PDB entry 6T15 | electron microscopy, 3.29 A resolution | chains A and B of the 33 polymer chains in the assembly

[Chain A]
Protein: Cytochrome B-C1 complex subunit 1, mitochondrial; synonym: complex III subunit 1, core protein I, ubiquinol-cytochrome-C reductase complex core protein 1
From: Saccharomyces cerevisiae S288C
Reference sequence: P07256 (QCR1_YEAST); numbering as in UniProt (aligned over 27-457)
Chain sequence (431 residues; numbered 27 to 457; the number before each row is that of its first residue):
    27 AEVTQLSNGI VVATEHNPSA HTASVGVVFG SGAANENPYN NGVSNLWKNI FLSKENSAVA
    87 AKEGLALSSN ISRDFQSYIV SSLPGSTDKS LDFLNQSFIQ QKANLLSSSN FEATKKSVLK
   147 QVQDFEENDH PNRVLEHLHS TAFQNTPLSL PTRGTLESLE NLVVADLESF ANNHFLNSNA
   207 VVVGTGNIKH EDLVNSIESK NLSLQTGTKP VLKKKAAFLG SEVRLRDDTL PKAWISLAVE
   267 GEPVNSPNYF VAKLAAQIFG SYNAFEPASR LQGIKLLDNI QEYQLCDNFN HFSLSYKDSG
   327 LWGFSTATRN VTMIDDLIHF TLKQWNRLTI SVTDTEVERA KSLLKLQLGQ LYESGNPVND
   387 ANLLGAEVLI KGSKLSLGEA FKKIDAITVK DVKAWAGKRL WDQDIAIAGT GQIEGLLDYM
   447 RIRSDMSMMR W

[Chain B]
Protein: Cytochrome B-C1 complex subunit 2, mitochondrial; synonym: complex III subunit 2, core protein II, ubiquinol-cytochrome-C reductase complex core protein 2
From: Saccharomyces cerevisiae S288C
Reference sequence: P07257 (QCR2_YEAST); residue numbers follow UniProt; this construct covers 17-368
Chain sequence (352 residues; numbered 17 to 368; the number before each row is that of its first residue):
    17 LTVSARDAPT KISTLAVKVH GGSRYATKDG VAHLLNRFNF QNTNTRSALK LVRESELLGG
    77 TFKSTLDREY ITLKATFLKD DLPYYVNALA DVLYKTAFKP HELTESVLPA ARYDYAVAEQ
   137 CPVKSAEDQL YAITFRKGLG NPLLYDGVER VSLQDIKDFA DKVYTKENLE VSGENVVEAD
   197 LKRFVDESLL STLPAGKSLV SKSEPKFFLG EENRVRFIGD SVAAIGIPVN KASLAQYEVL
   257 ANYLTSALSE LSGLISSAKL DKFTDGGLFT LFVRDQDSAV VSSNIKKIVA DLKKGKDLSP
   317 AINYTKLKNA VQNESVSSPI ELNFDAVKDF KLGKFNYVAV GDVSNLPYLD EL
Swiss-Prot annotation at these positions:
  - modified residue (Phosphoserine): S141, S168

[How chain A and chain B interact]
Pairs across the interface - 49 pairs, chain A then chain B:
  A46(A) with E330(B)
  H47(A) with E330(B), salt bridge
  T48(A) with A326(B)
  K80(A) with A263(B); S265(B)
  S83(A) with A263(B)
  A84(A) with A263(B); L264(B)
  A87(A) with P316(B); Y320(B)
  K88(A) with L264(B)
  G90(A) with N319(B); L323(B)
  L91(A) with Y320(B); L323(B)
  A92(A) with L323(B)
  S107(A) with L323(B)
  S108(A) with L323(B)
  F291(A) with A126(B); Y129(B), hydrophobic
  P293(A) with R53(B); Q57(B); S122(B); A126(B), hydrophobic
  L297(A) with A64(B); L65(B), hydrophobic; V68(B); R69(B)
  Q298(A) with R69(B), hydrogen bond (backbone-side chain); E72(B)
  G299(A) with R69(B); E72(B), hydrogen bond (backbone-side chain)
  T361(A) with L73(B)
  R365(A) with E72(B), salt bridge; L73(B)
  S368(A) with E72(B); L73(B), hydrogen bond (side chain-backbone); G75(B)
  L372(A) with I28(B), hydrophobic; G75(B); G76(B); T92(B)
  G375(A) with I28(B)
  Q376(A) with T92(B)
  E379(A) with T26(B); K27(B)
  G381(A) with E330(B)
  G404(A) with K27(B)
  F407(A) with K27(B)
Other interface residues (no listed pair), chain A (36 interface residues in all): E89, L109, E292, A294, L369, K371, N382, L403
Other interface residues (no listed pair), chain B (33 interface residues in all): L74, T77, F93, L94, E266, K322, V327

[Summary]
36 residues of chain A face 33 of chain B across their interface; the contacts include 3 hydrogen bonds and 2
salt bridges. Among the polar pairs are H47(A)-E330(B), R365(A)-E72(B) and Q298(A)-R69(B).
Chain A is Cytochrome B-C1 complex subunit 1, mitochondrial; synonym: complex III subunit 1, core protein I,
ubiquinol-cytochrome-C reductase complex core protein 1 and chain B is Cytochrome B-C1 complex subunit 2,
mitochondrial; synonym: complex III subunit 2, core protein II, ubiquinol-cytochrome-C reductase complex core
protein 2, both from Saccharomyces cerevisiae S288C; the structure, The III2-IV(5B)1 respiratory supercomplex
from S. cerevisiae, was determined by electron microscopy (same publication as 6T0B).
